Entry 2I8T (X-ray diffraction, 1.30 A resolution); this record covers chains A and B.

== Chain A (and B) ==
Molecule: GDP-mannose mannosyl hydrolase
Source organism: Escherichia coli
Notes: chain B of this document is another copy of the same molecule, construct and numbering; everything in this record applies to it too
UniProt: Q6XQ58 (Q6XQ58_ECOLI); residue numbers follow UniProt; this construct covers 1-167
Sequence (167 residues; numbered 1 to 167; the number before each row is that of its first residue):
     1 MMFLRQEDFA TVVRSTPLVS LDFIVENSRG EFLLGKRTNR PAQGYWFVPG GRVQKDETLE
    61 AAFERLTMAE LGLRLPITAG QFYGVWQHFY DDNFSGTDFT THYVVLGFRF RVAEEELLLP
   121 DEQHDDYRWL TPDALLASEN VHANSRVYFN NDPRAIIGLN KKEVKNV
Disordered / not traced: 150-167 (chain B: 1, 151-167)
Ion coordination: Ca2+: G50, E70, Q123 (together with guanosine-5'-diphosphate-alpha-D-mannose)
Residues lining bound ligands: guanosine-5'-diphosphate-alpha-D-mannose (GDD): M2, F3, L4, R5, Q6, F9, S20, L21, D22, R37, N39, P41, A42, F47, V48, P49, G50, G51, R52, E70, H88, Y90, F94, Y103, V105, Q123

== Chain A / chain B interface ==
Residue-residue contacts - 51 pairs, chain A then chain B:
  L4(A) - S15(B)
  T11(A) - D8(B)
  T11(A) - T11(B)
  V12(A) - S15(B)
  V12(A) - T16(B)
  V13(A) - K55(B)  hydrogen bond (backbone-side chain)
  R14(A) - M2(B)
  R14(A) - K55(B)  hydrogen bond (backbone-side chain)
  S15(A) - M2(B)
  S15(A) - L4(B)
  S15(A) - V12(B)
  S15(A) - K55(B)
  T16(A) - V12(B)
  T16(A) - T16(B)
  T16(A) - R52(B)  hydrogen bond
  T16(A) - K55(B)
  P17(A) - V53(B)
  P17(A) - Q54(B)
  P17(A) - K55(B)
  V19(A) - V19(B)  hydrophobic
  R52(A) - T16(B)  hydrogen bond
  V53(A) - P17(B)
  Q54(A) - P17(B)
  Q54(A) - H102(B)
  K55(A) - V13(B)  hydrogen bond (side chain-backbone)
  K55(A) - R14(B)  hydrogen bond (side chain-backbone)
  K55(A) - S15(B)
  K55(A) - T16(B)
  K55(A) - P17(B)
  K55(A) - T100(B)  hydrogen bond (side chain-backbone)
  K55(A) - H102(B)
  D56(A) - F89(B)
  D56(A) - T100(B)  hydrogen bond
  D56(A) - H102(B)  hydrogen bond (backbone-side chain)
  E57(A) - H102(B)
  T58(A) - Q87(B)
  L59(A) - V85(B)  hydrophobic
  L59(A) - Q87(B)  hydrogen bond (backbone-side chain)
  E60(A) - Q87(B)  hydrogen bond
  V85(A) - L59(B)  hydrophobic
  Q87(A) - T58(B)
  Q87(A) - L59(B)  hydrogen bond (side chain-backbone)
  Q87(A) - E60(B)  hydrogen bond
  F89(A) - D56(B)
  T100(A) - K55(B)  hydrogen bond (backbone-side chain)
  T100(A) - D56(B)  hydrogen bond
  H102(A) - Q54(B)
  H102(A) - K55(B)
  H102(A) - D56(B)  hydrogen bond (side chain-backbone)
  H102(A) - E57(B)
  L106(A) - V85(B)  hydrophobic
Other interface residues (no listed pair), chain A (28 interface residues in all): D8, F82, T101, V104
Other interface residues (no listed pair), chain B (29 interface residues in all): F82, T101, V104, L106

== Summary ==
28 residues of chain A and 29 residues of chain B are in contact, with 16 hydrogen bonds. Polar pairs include
V13(A)-K55(B), R14(A)-K55(B) and T16(A)-R52(B). Chain A binds guanosine-5'-diphosphate-alpha-D-mannose.
G50(A), E70(A) and Q123(A) coordinate Ca2+.
Both chains are GDP-mannose mannosyl hydrolase (Escherichia coli). Entry 2I8T (GDP-mannose mannosyl
hydrolase-calcium-GDP-mannose complex) was determined by X-ray diffraction (same publication as 2I8U).
